8G57 - chains A and I of the 11 polymer chains in the assembly; structure by electron microscopy, 3.07 A resolution.

# Chain A
Protein: Histone H3
From: Xenopus laevis
UniProtKB: A0A310TTQ1 (A0A310TTQ1_XENLA); residues 3-134 here correspond to UniProt positions 4-135 (UniProt number = residue number + 1)
Sequence (132 residues; row label = number of the first residue in the row):
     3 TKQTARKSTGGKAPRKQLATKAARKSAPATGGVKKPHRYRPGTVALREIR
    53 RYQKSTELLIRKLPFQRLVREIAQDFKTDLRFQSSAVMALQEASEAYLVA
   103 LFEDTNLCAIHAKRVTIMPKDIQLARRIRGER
Not modelled in the structure: 13-35
What the authors report for this chain:
  - binding site for DNA strand 1 (chain I): Lys-4
  - mutagenesis - K4E: decreased catalytic activity on H3 K9

# Chain I
Molecule: DNA strand 1
Sequence (150 nucleotides; each row starts with the number of its first residue):
    22 TGCACAGGATGTATATATCTGACACGTGCCTGGAGACTAGGGAGTAATCC
    72 CCTTGGCGGTTAAAACGCGGGGGACAGCGCGTACGTGCGTTTAAGCGGTG
   122 CTAGAGCTGTCTACGACCAATTGAGCGGCCTCGGCACCGGGATTCTCGAT

# How chain A and chain I interact
Residue-residue contacts - 16 pairs, chain A then chain I:
  Lys-4(A) / DT33(I)  sugar contact
  Gln-5(A) / DT33(I)  sugar contact
  Arg-40(A) / DG106(I)  base contact
  Arg-40(A) / DT107(I)  phosphate contact
  Arg-40(A) / DG108(I)  phosphate contact
  Tyr-41(A) / DG108(I)  phosphate contact
  Gly-44(A) / DT107(I)  hydrogen bond to the phosphate
  Thr-45(A) / DT107(I)  phosphate contact
  Val-46(A) / DT107(I)  hydrogen bond to the phosphate
  Ala-47(A) / DT107(I)  phosphate contact
  Arg-63(A) / DA115(I)  phosphate contact
  Arg-63(A) / DG116(I)  salt bridge to the phosphate
  Lys-64(A) / DG116(I)  hydrogen bond to the phosphate
  Leu-65(A) / DG116(I)  hydrogen bond to the phosphate
  Arg-69(A) / DA115(I)  salt bridge to the phosphate
  Arg-83(A) / DA124(I)  hydrogen bond to the sugar
Also at the interface, not in a pair above, chain A (16 interface residues in all): Arg-42, Pro-43, Pro-66
Also at the interface, not in a pair above, chain I (9 interface residues in all): DG32, DA34

# Summary
16 residues of chain A and 9 residues of chain I are in contact, with 5 hydrogen bonds and 2 salt bridges.
Among the polar pairs are Arg-83(A)/DA124(I), Gly-44(A)/DT107(I) and Val-46(A)/DT107(I). From the paper: a
binding site for DNA strand 1 (chain I) at Lys-4(A); K4E of chain A reduces catalytic activity on H3 K9.
Chain A is Histone H3 (Xenopus laevis) and chain I is DNA strand 1; the structure, Structure of
nucleosome-bound Sirtuin 6 deacetylase, was determined by electron microscopy.
